3WNX - chains A and B; structure by X-ray diffraction, 2.75 A resolution.

Chain A:
Molecule: Protein ERGIC-53
Organism: Homo sapiens
Notes: fragment: Carbohydrate recognition domain
UniProt: P49257 (LMAN1_HUMAN); residue numbers follow UniProt; this construct covers 31-269
Amino-acid sequence (246 residues; row label = number of the first residue in the row):
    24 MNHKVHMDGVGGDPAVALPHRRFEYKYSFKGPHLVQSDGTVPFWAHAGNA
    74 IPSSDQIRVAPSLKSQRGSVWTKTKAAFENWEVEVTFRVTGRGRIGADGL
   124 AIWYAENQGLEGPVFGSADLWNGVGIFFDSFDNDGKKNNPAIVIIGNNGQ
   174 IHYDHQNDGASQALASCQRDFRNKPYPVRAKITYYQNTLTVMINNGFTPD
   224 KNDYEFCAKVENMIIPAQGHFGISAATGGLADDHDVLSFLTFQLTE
Not modelled in the structure: 24-41, 268-269
Disulfide bonds: Cys-190/Cys-230
Sequence notes: expression tag (24-30)
Metal / ion sites: Ca2+ site 1: Asp-152, Phe-154, Asn-156; Ca2+ site 2: Asp-155, Asp-157, Asn-161, Asn-162, Asp-181
Swiss-Prot annotation at these positions:
  - binding site (a carbohydrate): Ser-88, Asp-121, Asn-156, His-178, Gly-251 to Leu-253
  - binding site (Ca(2+)): Asp-152, Phe-154, Asn-156, Asp-181
  - natural variant: Trp-67 (W67S: In F5F8D1)
Reported in the primary citation:
  - conformationally variable residues (order/disorder transition): Asp-155 to Asn-161, Tyr-176 to Gln-185
  - binding site for alpha-D-mannopyranose: Ser-88, Asp-121, Phe-154, Asn-156, Gly-251, Gly-252, Leu-253
  - specificity-determining residues: Phe-154, Gly-252

Chain B:
Molecule: Multiple coagulation factor deficiency protein 2
Organism: Homo sapiens
UniProt: Q8NI22 (MCFD2_HUMAN); numbering as in UniProt (aligned over 67-146)
Amino-acid sequence (104 residues; each row starts with the number of its first residue):
    43 MGHHHHHHHHHHSSGHIEGRHMLEMSPQELQLHYFKMHDYDGNNLLDGLE
    93 LSTAITHVHKEEGSEQAPLMSEDELINIIDGVLRDDDKNNDGYIDYAEFA
   143 KSLQ
Not modelled in the structure: 43-72, 99-111, 143-146
Sequence notes: expression tag (43-66)
Metal / ion sites: Ca2+ site 1: Asp-81, Asp-83, Asn-85, Leu-87, Glu-92; Ca2+ site 2: Asp-129, Asn-131, Asp-133, Tyr-135, Glu-140
Swiss-Prot annotation at these positions:
  - binding site (Ca(2+)): Asp-81, Asp-83, Asn-85, Glu-92, Asp-129, Asn-131, Asp-133, Tyr-135, Glu-140
  - modified residue: Ser-106 (Phosphoserine)
  - natural variant: Asp-81 (D81H: In F5F8D2), Asp-129 (D129E: In F5F8D2), Tyr-135 (Y135N: In F5F8D2), Ile-136 (I136T: In F5F8D2)

Chain A / chain B interface:
Residue-residue contacts - 31 pairs, chain A then chain B:
  Arg-44(A) / Asp-133(B)
  Arg-45(A) / Asn-132(B)  hydrogen bond
  Arg-45(A) / Asp-133(B)
  Arg-45(A) / Gly-134(B)
  Phe-46(A) / Asp-89(B)
  Phe-46(A) / Leu-91(B)  hydrophobic
  Phe-46(A) / Asp-133(B)  hydrogen bond (backbone-backbone)
  Phe-46(A) / Gly-134(B)
  Phe-46(A) / Tyr-135(B)
  Tyr-48(A) / Gly-90(B)
  Tyr-48(A) / Leu-91(B)
  Tyr-48(A) / Ile-118(B)
  Tyr-48(A) / Ile-121(B)
  Tyr-48(A) / Asp-122(B)  hydrogen bond
  Tyr-48(A) / Leu-125(B)  hydrophobic
  Lys-49(A) / Ile-118(B)
  Lys-49(A) / Asp-122(B)  salt bridge
  Ser-51(A) / Leu-91(B)
  Phe-52(A) / Leu-91(B)  hydrophobic
  Lys-53(A) / Asp-83(B)  salt bridge
  Lys-53(A) / Asp-89(B)  salt bridge
  Lys-53(A) / Leu-91(B)
  Lys-53(A) / Glu-92(B)  salt bridge
  Pro-55(A) / Tyr-82(B)
  His-56(A) / Tyr-82(B)
  Pro-65(A) / Glu-114(B)
  Phe-66(A) / Leu-91(B)  hydrophobic
  Phe-66(A) / Glu-114(B)  hydrogen bond (backbone-side chain)
  Phe-66(A) / Ile-118(B)  hydrophobic
  Lys-96(A) / Glu-114(B)  salt bridge
  Phe-265(A) / Tyr-135(B)
Other interface residues (no listed pair), chain A (15 interface residues in all): Val-64
Other interface residues (no listed pair), chain B (17 interface residues in all): Thr-95, Asp-129

Summary:
15 residues of chain A and 17 residues of chain B are in contact, with 4 hydrogen bonds and 5 salt bridges.
Among the polar pairs are Lys-49(A)/Asp-122(B), Lys-53(A)/Asp-83(B) and Lys-53(A)/Asp-89(B). The paper reports
a binding site for alpha-D-mannopyranose at Ser-88(A), Asp-121(A) and Phe-154(A) among others; specificity
determinants Phe-154(A) and Gly-252(A).
Chain A is Protein ERGIC-53 and chain B is Multiple coagulation factor deficiency protein 2, both from Homo
sapiens; the structure, Crystal structure of ERGIC-53/MCFD2, Calcium/Man3-bound form, was determined by X-ray
diffraction together with 3WHT and 3WHU from the same study.
